PDB entry 4NBE | X-ray diffraction, 2.10 A resolution | chains C and E of the 5 polymer chains in the assembly

Chain C:
Molecule: Terminal oxygenase component of carbazole
Notes: EC 1.14.12.22
Reference sequence: Q84II6 (Q84II6_JANS3); numbering as in UniProt (aligned over 1-384)
Sequence (392 residues; numbered 1 to 392; the number before each row is that of its first residue):
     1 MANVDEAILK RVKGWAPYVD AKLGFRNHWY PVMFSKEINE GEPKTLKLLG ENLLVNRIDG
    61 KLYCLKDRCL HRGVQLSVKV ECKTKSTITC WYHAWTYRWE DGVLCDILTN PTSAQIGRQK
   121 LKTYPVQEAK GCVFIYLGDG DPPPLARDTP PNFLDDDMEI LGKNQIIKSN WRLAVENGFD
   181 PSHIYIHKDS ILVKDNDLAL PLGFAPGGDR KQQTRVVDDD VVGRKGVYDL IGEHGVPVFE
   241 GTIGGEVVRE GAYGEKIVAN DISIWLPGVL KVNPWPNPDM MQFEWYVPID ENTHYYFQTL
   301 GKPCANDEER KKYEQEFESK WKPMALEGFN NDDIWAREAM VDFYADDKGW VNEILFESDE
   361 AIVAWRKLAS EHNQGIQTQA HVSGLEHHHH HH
Disordered / not traced: 1, 390-392
Sequence notes: engineered mutation Trp275 (Phe in Q84II6); expression tag (385-392)
Metal / ion sites: 2Fe-2S cluster Fe: Cys69, His71, Cys90, His93; Fe2+: His183, His187, Asp333
Residues lining bound ligands:
  - 9H-fluorene (9FL): Gly178, Asp180, His183, Ile184, Phe204, Ile231, Ala259, Ile262, Leu270, Val272, Trp275, Gln282, Glu284, Phe329, Asn330
  - 2Fe-2S cluster (FES): Cys69, His71, Arg72, Val74, Cys90, Tyr92, His93, Ala94, Trp95
From the paper describing this entry:
  - binding site for 9H-fluorene: Trp275
  - conformationally variable residues (loop rearrangement): Leu202 to Thr214, Asp229 to Val238
  - mutagenesis - F275W: increased catalytic activity on 9H-fluorene (citing earlier work)

Chain E:
Molecule: Ferredoxin CarAc
Organism: Pseudomonas resinovorans
Notes: EC 1.14.12.22
Reference sequence: Q8GI16 (CARAC_PSERE); numbering as in UniProt (aligned over 1-107)
Sequence (115 residues; row label = number of the first residue in the row):
     1 MNQIWLKVCA ASDMQPGTIR RVNRVGAAPL AVYRVGDQFY ATEDTCTHGI ASLSEGTLDG
    61 DVIECPFHGG AFNVCTGMPA SSPCTVPLGV FEVEVKEGEV YVAGEKKLEH HHHHH
Disordered / not traced: 1-2, 114-115
Sequence notes: expression tag (108-115)
Metal / ion sites: 2Fe-2S cluster Fe: Cys46, His48, Cys65, His68
Residues lining bound ligands: 2Fe-2S cluster (FES): Cys46, His48, Gly49, Ile50, Ala51, Cys65, Phe67, His68, Gly69, Gly70, Pro83, Cys84
Curated features (UniProtKB/Swiss-Prot):
  - binding site ([2Fe-2S] cluster): Cys46, His48, Cys65, His68

Interface between chain C and chain E:
Residue-residue contacts - 14 pairs, chain C then chain E:
  Gln115(C) - Gly49(E)  hydrogen bond (side chain-backbone)
  Arg118(C) - Glu43(E)  salt bridge
  Arg118(C) - Thr47(E)
  Arg118(C) - Val86(E)
  Arg118(C) - Pro87(E)  hydrogen bond (side chain-backbone)
  Gln119(C) - Thr47(E)  hydrogen bond (side chain-backbone)
  Leu385(C) - Ser82(E)
  Glu386(C) - Ser82(E)
  His387(C) - Ser81(E)
  His387(C) - Ser82(E)  hydrogen bond (backbone-backbone)
  His388(C) - Ser81(E)
  His389(C) - Val62(E)
  His389(C) - Ala80(E)
  His389(C) - Ser81(E)  hydrogen bond (backbone-side chain)
Interface residues without a listed pair, chain E (13 interface residues in all): His48, Asp59, Ala71, Gly89

Overview:
The interface between chain C and chain E involves 8 residues on one side and 13 on the other, with 5 hydrogen
bonds and 1 salt bridge. Among the polar pairs are Arg118(C)-Glu43(E), Gln115(C)-Gly49(E) and
Arg118(C)-Pro87(E). From the paper: a binding site for 9H-fluorene at Trp275(C); F275W of chain C increases
catalytic activity on 9H-fluorene.
Chain C is Terminal oxygenase component of carbazole and chain E is Ferredoxin CarAc (Pseudomonas
resinovorans); the structure, Fluorene-bound oxygenase with Phe275 replaced by Trp and ferredoxin complex of
carbazole 1,9a-dioxygenase (form2), was determined by X-ray diffraction, deposited together with 4NB8, 4NB9,
4NBA, 4NBB, 4NBC, 4NBD and 3 further entries.
